PDB entry 6RYR | electron microscopy, 3.10 A resolution | chains A and I of the 11 polymer chains in the assembly

# Chain A
Name: Histone H3.2
From: Xenopus laevis
Reference sequence: P84233 (H32_XENLA); residues 0-135 here correspond to UniProt positions 1-136 (UniProt number = residue number + 1)
Chain sequence (136 residues; each row starts with the number of its first residue; numbering starts at 0):
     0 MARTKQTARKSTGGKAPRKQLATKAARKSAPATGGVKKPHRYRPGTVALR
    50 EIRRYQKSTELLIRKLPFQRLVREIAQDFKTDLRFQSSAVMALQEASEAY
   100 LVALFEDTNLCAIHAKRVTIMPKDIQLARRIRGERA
Unresolved in the structure: 0-37, 135
Construct notes: conflict Ala102 (Gly103 in P84233)

# Chain I
Molecule: 149-nt DNA strand
From: synthetic construct
Sequence (149 nucleotides; row label = number of the first residue in the row; numbers below 1 keep their minus sign (DA-72 is residue -72)):
   -72 ATCAGAATCCCGGTGCCGAGGCCGCTCAATTGGTCGTAGACAGCTCTAGC
   -22 ACCGCTTAAACGCACGTACGCGCTGTCCCCCGCGTTTTAACCGCCAAGGG
    28 GATTACTCCCTAGTCTCCAGGCACGTGTCAGATATATACATCGATAGGC

# Chain A / chain I interface
Residue-residue contacts (17):
  Arg42(A) - DC69(I)  hydrogen bond to the phosphate
  Arg42(A) - DG70(I)  salt bridge to the phosphate
  Arg63(A) - DA-14(I)  phosphate contact
  Arg72(A) - DC-23(I)  salt bridge to the phosphate
  Arg83(A) - DG-24(I)  phosphate contact
  Arg83(A) - DC-23(I)  phosphate contact
  Phe84(A) - DG-24(I)  sugar contact
  Phe84(A) - DC-23(I)  hydrogen bond to the phosphate
  Gln85(A) - DG-24(I)  phosphate contact
  Ser86(A) - DG-24(I)  phosphate contact
  Arg116(A) - DG-3(I)  phosphate contact
  Arg116(A) - DC-2(I)  phosphate contact
  Val117(A) - DG-3(I)  hydrogen bond to the phosphate
  Thr118(A) - DC-4(I)  phosphate contact
  Thr118(A) - DG-3(I)  hydrogen bond to the phosphate
  Met120(A) - DG-3(I)  phosphate contact
  Met120(A) - DC-2(I)  phosphate contact
Other interface residues (no listed pair), chain A (14 interface residues in all): Pro43, Lys115, Lys122
Other interface residues (no listed pair), chain I (12 interface residues in all): DA-22, DA-13, DT-6, DA-5

# Overview
The interface between chain A and chain I involves 14 residues on one side and 12 on the other, with 4
hydrogen bonds and 2 salt bridges. Among the polar pairs are Arg42(A)-DC69(I), Phe84(A)-DC-23(I) and
Val117(A)-DG-3(I).
Chain A is Histone H3.2 (Xenopus laevis) and chain I is a 149-nt DNA strand (synthetic construct); the
structure, Nucleosome-CHD4 complex structure (single CHD4 copy), was determined by electron microscopy (same
publication as 6RYU).
